7ZWL - chains B and C of the 3 polymer chains in the assembly; structure by X-ray diffraction, 2.00 A resolution.

== Chain B ==
Name: Stimulator of interferon protein
From: Homo sapiens
Reference sequence: A0A2R3XZB7 (A0A2R3XZB7_HUMAN); residues 140-343 here = UniProt positions 140-343
Chain sequence (204 residues; each row starts with the number of its first residue):
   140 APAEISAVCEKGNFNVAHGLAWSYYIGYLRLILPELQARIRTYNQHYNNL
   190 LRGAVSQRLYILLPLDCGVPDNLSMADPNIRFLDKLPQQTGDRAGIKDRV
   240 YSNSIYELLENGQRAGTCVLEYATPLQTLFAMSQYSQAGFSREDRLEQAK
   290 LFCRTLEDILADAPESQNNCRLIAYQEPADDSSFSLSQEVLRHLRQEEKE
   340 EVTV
Unresolved in the structure: 140-153, 317-322, 341-343
Residues lining bound ligands: 3',3'-c-di-(2'F,2'dAMP) (K43; 9-[(1R,6R,8R,9S,10R,15R,17R,18S)-17-(6-aminopurin-9-yl)-9,18-bis(fluoranyl)-3,12-bis(oxidanyl)-3,12-bis(oxidanylidene)-2,4,11,13-tetraoxa-3$l5,12$l5-diphosphatricyclo[13.3.0.06,10]octadecan-8-yl]purin-6-amine): S162, Y163, G166, Y167, I235, R238, V239, Y240, T263, P264, T267

== Chain C ==
Name: Ubiquitin-like protein SMT3
From: Saccharomyces cerevisiae
Reference sequence: Q12306 (SMT3_YEAST); numbering as in UniProt (aligned over 2-98)
Chain sequence (98 residues; each row starts with the number of its first residue):
     1 GSDSEVNQEAKPEVKPEVKPETHINLKVSDGSSEIFFKIKKTTPLRRLME
    51 AFAKRQGKEMDSLRFLYDGIRIQADQTPEDLDMEDNDIIEAHREQIGG
Unresolved in the structure: 1-23, 98
Sequence notes: expression tag (1)
Swiss-Prot annotation at these positions:
  - modified residue: S2 (N-acetylserine), S4 (Phosphoserine)
  - cross-link: G98 (Glycyl lysine isopeptide (Gly-Lys) (interchain with K-? in acceptor proteins))

== How chain B and chain C interact ==
Residue-residue contacts (13; chain B residue first):
  K289(B) - D61(C)  salt bridge
  C292(B) - I96(C)  hydrophobic
  R293(B) - D61(C)  salt bridge
  R293(B) - R71(C)
  R293(B) - E94(C)
  R293(B) - I96(C)  hydrogen bond (side chain-backbone)
  E296(B) - R71(C)  salt bridge
  E296(B) - E94(C)
  E296(B) - Q95(C)
  E296(B) - I96(C)
  D297(B) - R64(C)  salt bridge
  D297(B) - R71(C)  salt bridge
  A313(B) - I96(C)  hydrophobic
Interface residues without a listed pair, chain B (9 interface residues in all): L204, A300, D301
Interface residues without a listed pair, chain C (8 interface residues in all): I70, G97

== Overview ==
The interface between chain B and chain C involves 9 residues on one side and 8 on the other; the contacts
include 1 hydrogen bond and 5 salt bridges. Among the polar pairs are K289(B)-D61(C), R293(B)-D61(C) and
E296(B)-R71(C). Bound to chain B: 3',3'-c-di-(2'F,2'dAMP).
Here chain B is Stimulator of interferon protein (Homo sapiens) and chain C is Ubiquitin-like protein SMT3
(Saccharomyces cerevisiae). Entry 7ZWL (Crystal structure of human STING in complex with
3',3'-c-di-(2'F,2'd<carba>AMP)) was determined by X-ray diffraction.
